6O1D - chains A and J of the 10 polymer chains in the assembly; structure by electron microscopy, 3.40 A resolution.

# Chain A
Protein: Histone H3-like centromeric protein A
From: Homo sapiens
UniProt: P49450 (CENPA_HUMAN); residue numbers follow UniProt; this construct covers 1-140
Chain sequence (158 residues; each row starts with the number of its first residue; numbers below 1 keep their minus sign (Met-17 is residue -17)):
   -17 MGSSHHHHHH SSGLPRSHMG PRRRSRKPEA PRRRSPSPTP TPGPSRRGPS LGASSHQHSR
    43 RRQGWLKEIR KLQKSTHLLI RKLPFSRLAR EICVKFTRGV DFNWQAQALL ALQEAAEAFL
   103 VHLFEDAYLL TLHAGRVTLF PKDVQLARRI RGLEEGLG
Unresolved in the structure: -17 to 41
Construct notes: initiating methionine (-17); expression tag (-16 to 0)
UniProt features mapped onto this chain:
  - region: Gln39 to Leu54 (Important for flexibility of DNA ends that protrude from nucleosomes)
  - modified residue: Gly2 (N,N,N-trimethylglycine), Ser7 (Phosphoserine), Ser17 (Phosphoserine), Ser19 (Phosphoserine), Ser27 (Phosphoserine), Ser68 (Phosphoserine)
  - mutagenesis: Ser7 (S7A: Induces a delay at the terminal stage of cytokinesis and chromosome misalignment during mitosis due to a defect in kinetochore attachment to microtubules), Ser17 (S17A: Impaired mitotic chromosome congression and chromosome segregation; when associated with A-19), Ser19 (S19A: Impaired mitotic chromosome congression and chromosome segregation; when associated with A-17), Ser68 (S68A: No effect on interaction with HJURP. Impairs localization at centromeres; S68E/Q: Impairs interaction with HJURP, association with chromatin and localization at centromeres), Arg80 to Gly81 (Impairs retention at centromeres, but not targeting to centromeres), His104 (H104G: Reduces location at centromeres. Abolishes location at centromeres; when associated with C-112), Leu112 (L112C: No effect on location at centromeres. Abolishes location at centromeres; when associated with G-104)

# Chain J
Molecule: 145-nt DNA strand
Sequence (145 nucleotides; numbered 1 to 145; the number before each row is that of its first residue):
     1 ATCAGGAAGT TCATATAAAA GGCAAACGGA AGCATTCTCA GAATATTCTT TGTGATGATG
    61 GAGTTTCACT CACAGAGCTG AACATGCCTT TTGATGGAGC AGTTTCCAAA TACACTTTTG
   121 GTAGAATCTG CAGGTGGATA TTGAT

# Chain A / chain J interface
Residue-residue contacts - 17 pairs, chain A then chain J:
  Arg42(A) - DG143(J)  salt bridge to the phosphate
  Arg42(A) - DA144(J)  salt bridge to the phosphate
  Arg43(A) - DT66(J)  hydrogen bond to the base
  Arg43(A) - DC67(J)  sugar contact
  Arg63(A) - DG60(J)  salt bridge to the phosphate
  Arg72(A) - DT50(J)  salt bridge to the phosphate
  Asn85(A) - DT49(J)  phosphate contact
  Asn85(A) - DT50(J)  phosphate contact
  Trp86(A) - DT49(J)  sugar contact
  Trp86(A) - DT50(J)  hydrogen bond to the phosphate
  Gln87(A) - DT49(J)  phosphate contact
  Ala88(A) - DT49(J)  phosphate contact
  Arg118(A) - DT70(J)  phosphate contact
  Val119(A) - DT70(J)  hydrogen bond to the phosphate
  Thr120(A) - DC69(J)  phosphate contact
  Thr120(A) - DT70(J)  hydrogen bond to the phosphate
  Phe122(A) - DC71(J)  phosphate contact
Interface residues without a listed pair, chain A (13 interface residues in all): Gly117
Interface residues without a listed pair, chain J (11 interface residues in all): DT142

# Overview
Chain A and chain J form an interface of 13 and 11 residues respectively; the contacts include 4 hydrogen
bonds and 4 salt bridges. Among the polar pairs are Arg43(A)-DT66(J), Trp86(A)-DT50(J) and Val119(A)-DT70(J).
UniProt lists 8 mutagenesis sites on chain A.
Chain A is Histone H3-like centromeric protein A (Homo sapiens) and chain J is a 145-nt DNA strand; the
structure, Cryo-EM structure of the centromeric nucleosome with native alpha satellite DNA, was determined by
electron microscopy, deposited together with 6DZT, 6E0C and 6E0P.
